6TSD - chains 222 and 333 of the 4 polymer chains in the assembly; structure by X-ray diffraction, 1.81 A resolution.

[Chain 222]
Molecule: Capsid protein VP2
Source organism: Coxsackievirus A24
UniProtKB: V9VEF3 (V9VEF3_9ENTO); residues 1-271 here correspond to UniProt positions 70-340 (UniProt number = residue number + 69)
Chain sequence (271 residues; numbered 1 to 271; the number before each row is that of its first residue):
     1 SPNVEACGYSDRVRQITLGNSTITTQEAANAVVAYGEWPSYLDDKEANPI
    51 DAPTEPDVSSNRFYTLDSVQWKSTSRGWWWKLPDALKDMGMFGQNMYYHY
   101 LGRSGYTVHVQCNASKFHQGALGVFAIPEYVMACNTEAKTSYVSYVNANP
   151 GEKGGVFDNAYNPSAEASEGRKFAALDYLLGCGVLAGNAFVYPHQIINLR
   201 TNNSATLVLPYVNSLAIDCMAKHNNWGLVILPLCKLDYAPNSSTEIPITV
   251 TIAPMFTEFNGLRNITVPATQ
Disordered / not traced: 1-7
Metal / ion sites: Ca2+ near Glu55 (its only coordinating residue here)
Ligand contacts: hexane-1,6-diol (HEZ): Asn213, Ser214, Leu215, Asp218, His223

[Chain 333]
Molecule: Capsid protein VP3
Source organism: Coxsackievirus A24
UniProtKB: V9VEF3 (V9VEF3_9ENTO); residues 1-240 here correspond to UniProt positions 341-580 (UniProt number = residue number + 340)
Chain sequence (240 residues; row label = number of the first residue in the row):
     1 GLPTMLTPGSSQFLTSDDFQSPCALPNFDVTPPIHIPGEVFNMMELAEID
    51 SMIPMNSVTGKANTMEMYPIPLDDKGSATPIFSISLSPASDKRLQYTMLG
   101 EILNYYTHWTGSLRFTFLFCGSMMATGKILLSYSPPGAKPPTTRKDAMLG
   151 THIIWDLGLQSSCTMLAPWISNTVYRRCIKDDFTEGGYITCFYQTRIVVP
   201 SGTPTSMFMLAFVSACPDFSVRLLRDTNHISQRTLFARAQ
Disordered / not traced: 235-240

[How chain 222 and chain 333 interact]
Pairs across the interface (75):
  Arg12(222) with Leu159(333)
  Tyr35(222) with Gly38(333)
  Glu37(222) with His35(333), salt bridge; Pro37(333)
  Glu46(222) with Ile34(333); His35(333), hydrogen bond (side chain-backbone)
  Arg76(222) with Met65(333); Glu66(333), salt bridge
  Lys116(222) with Ser122(333); Met123(333), hydrogen bond (backbone-backbone); Met124(333), hydrogen bond (backbone-backbone)
  Phe117(222) with Ser122(333); Met124(333), hydrophobic; Ser201(333); Gly202(333); Thr203(333); Pro204(333)
  His118(222) with Ser122(333)
  Gln119(222) with Cys120(333); Gly121(333); Ser122(333), hydrogen bond (side chain-backbone); Pro204(333); Ser206(333), hydrogen bond (side chain-backbone); Met207(333)
  Gly120(222) with Cys120(333)
  Ala121(222) with Cys120(333), hydrophobic
  Asp177(222) with Met65(333)
  Tyr178(222) with Asn63(333); Thr64(333); Met65(333), hydrophobic
  Leu185(222) with Met67(333), hydrophobic; Tyr68(333); Tyr96(333), hydrophobic
  Ala186(222) with Met65(333), hydrophobic; Tyr68(333)
  Gly187(222) with Ser51(333); Met52(333), hydrogen bond (backbone-backbone); Tyr68(333), hydrogen bond (backbone-side chain)
  Asn188(222) with Ser51(333), hydrogen bond; Tyr96(333), hydrogen bond (side chain-backbone); Thr97(333); Met98(333), hydrogen bond (side chain-backbone)
  Phe190(222) with Ile49(333); Asp50(333); Met52(333), hydrophobic; Phe212(333), hydrophobic
  Val191(222) with Met98(333), hydrophobic
  Ile196(222) with Leu118(333), hydrophobic
  Asn198(222) with Leu118(333); Phe119(333), hydrogen bond (side chain-backbone); Cys120(333)
  Arg200(222) with Phe119(333); Gly121(333); Ser122(333), hydrogen bond (side chain-backbone); Met123(333); Ala125(333), hydrogen bond (side chain-backbone); Gly158(333), hydrogen bond (side chain-backbone)
  Thr201(222) with Ser161(333)
  Pro210(222) with Pro37(333), hydrophobic
  Tyr211(222) with Pro37(333)
  Val212(222) with Pro37(333), hydrophobic
  Asn213(222) with Ile36(333)
  Leu215(222) with Ile34(333)
  Ala216(222) with Ile34(333)
  Leu233(222) with Met52(333), hydrophobic; Pro69(333); Leu210(333), hydrophobic
  Cys234(222) with Cys120(333), hydrophobic; Phe208(333), hydrophobic; Leu210(333), hydrophobic
  Asp237(222) with Pro204(333)
  Ala239(222) with Gly202(333); Thr203(333); Pro204(333)
  Pro240(222) with Gly202(333)
Interface residues without a listed pair, chain 222 (38 interface residues in all): Ser214, Leu231, Pro232, Tyr238
Interface residues without a listed pair, chain 333 (41 interface residues in all): Leu157, Pro200

[Overview]
38 residues of chain 222 face 41 of chain 333 across their interface, with 14 hydrogen bonds and 2 salt
bridges. Polar contacts include Glu37(222)-His35(333), Arg76(222)-Glu66(333) and Glu46(222)-His35(333).
Hexane-1,6-diol is bound between chain 222 and chain 333.
Here chain 222 is Capsid protein VP2 and chain 333 is Capsid protein VP3, both from Coxsackievirus A24. Entry
6TSD (Crystal structure of human coxsackievirus A24v in complex with pentavalent inhibitor ME0752) was
determined by X-ray diffraction.
